PDB entry 8V51 | X-ray diffraction, 2.10 A resolution | chains A and C of the 5 polymer chains in the assembly

# Chain A
Molecule: HLA-B35
Organism: Homo sapiens
Reference sequence: O19626 (O19626_HUMAN); residues 1-273 here correspond to UniProt positions 25-297 (UniProt number = residue number + 24)
Chain sequence (273 residues; row label = number of the first residue in the row):
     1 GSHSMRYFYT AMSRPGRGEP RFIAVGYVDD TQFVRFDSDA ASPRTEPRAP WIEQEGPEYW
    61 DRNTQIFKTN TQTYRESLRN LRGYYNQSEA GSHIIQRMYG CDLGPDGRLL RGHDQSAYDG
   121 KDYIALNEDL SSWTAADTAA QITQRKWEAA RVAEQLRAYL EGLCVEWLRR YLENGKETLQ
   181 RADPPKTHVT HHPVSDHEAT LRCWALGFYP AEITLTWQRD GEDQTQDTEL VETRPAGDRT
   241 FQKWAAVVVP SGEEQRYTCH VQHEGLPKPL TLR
Cystine bridges: Cys-101/Cys-164, Cys-203/Cys-259

# Chain C
Molecule: Leu-pro-phe-glu-lys-ser-thr-val-met
Chain sequence (9 residues; numbered 1 to 9; the number before each row is that of its first residue):
     1 LPFEKSTVM

# Interface between chain A and chain C
Residue-residue contacts - 44 pairs, chain A then chain C:
  Met-5(A) with Leu-1(C)
  Tyr-7(A) with Leu-1(C), hydrogen bond (side chain-backbone); Pro-2(C)
  Tyr-9(A) with Pro-2(C)
  Arg-62(A) with Leu-1(C); Glu-4(C), salt bridge
  Asn-63(A) with Pro-2(C)
  Ile-66(A) with Pro-2(C), hydrophobic; Phe-3(C); Glu-4(C); Lys-5(C)
  Phe-67(A) with Pro-2(C), hydrophobic
  Thr-69(A) with Ser-6(C)
  Asn-70(A) with Ser-6(C), hydrogen bond
  Thr-73(A) with Ser-6(C), hydrogen bond; Thr-7(C); Val-8(C)
  Glu-76(A) with Val-8(C)
  Ser-77(A) with Val-8(C); Met-9(C), hydrogen bond (side chain-backbone)
  Asn-80(A) with Val-8(C); Met-9(C), hydrogen bond (side chain-backbone)
  Leu-81(A) with Met-9(C), hydrophobic
  Tyr-84(A) with Met-9(C), hydrogen bond (side chain-backbone)
  Tyr-99(A) with Pro-2(C); Phe-3(C), hydrogen bond (side chain-backbone)
  Tyr-123(A) with Met-9(C), hydrophobic
  Thr-143(A) with Met-9(C), hydrogen bond (side chain-backbone)
  Lys-146(A) with Met-9(C), hydrogen bond (side chain-backbone)
  Trp-147(A) with Thr-7(C), hydrogen bond (side chain-backbone); Val-8(C), hydrogen bond (side chain-backbone); Met-9(C), hydrophobic
  Ala-150(A) with Lys-5(C), hydrogen bond (backbone-side chain); Thr-7(C)
  Val-152(A) with Lys-5(C); Thr-7(C)
  Gln-155(A) with Phe-3(C); Lys-5(C), hydrogen bond
  Leu-156(A) with Phe-3(C), hydrophobic
  Tyr-159(A) with Leu-1(C), hydrogen bond (side chain-backbone); Pro-2(C); Phe-3(C)
  Trp-167(A) with Leu-1(C)
  Tyr-171(A) with Leu-1(C), hydrogen bond (side chain-backbone)
Interface residues without a listed pair, chain A (32 interface residues in all): Tyr-59, Tyr-74, Ile-95, Arg-151, Leu-163
Interface features reported in the paper:
  - specific contacts: Ala-150(A)/Lys-5(C), Gln-155(A)/Lys-5(C)

# In short
Chain A and chain C form an interface of 32 and 9 residues respectively, with 15 hydrogen bonds and 1 salt
bridge. Polar contacts include Arg-62(A)/Glu-4(C), Tyr-7(A)/Leu-1(C) and Asn-70(A)/Ser-6(C). The authors
report contacts between Ala-150(A) and Lys-5(C) and Gln-155(A) and Lys-5(C).
Chain A is HLA-B35 (Homo sapiens) and chain C is Leu-pro-phe-glu-lys-ser-thr-val-met; the structure, Crystal
structure of a HLA-B*35:01-NP10 with D1 TCR, was determined by X-ray diffraction (same publication as 8V4Z,
8V50 and 8EMF).
